PDB entry 9CMC | X-ray diffraction, 2.95 A resolution | chains D and E of the 5 polymer chains in the assembly

Chain D:
Name: Fab 22S1 light chain
Source organism: Homo sapiens
Notes: antibody fragment or engineered binder
Chain sequence (214 residues; numbered 1 to 234; 20 numbers in that range are skipped by the numbering (no residue carries them; nothing is unmodelled there); the number before each row is that of its first residue):
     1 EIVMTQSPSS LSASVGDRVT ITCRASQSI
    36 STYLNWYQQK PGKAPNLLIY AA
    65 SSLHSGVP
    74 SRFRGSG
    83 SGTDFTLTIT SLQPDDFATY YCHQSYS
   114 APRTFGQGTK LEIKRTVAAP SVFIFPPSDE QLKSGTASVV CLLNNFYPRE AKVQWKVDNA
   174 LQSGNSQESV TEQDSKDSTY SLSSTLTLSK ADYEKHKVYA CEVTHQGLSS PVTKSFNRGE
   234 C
Disulfide bonds: C23-C104, C154-C214

Chain E:
Name: Ara h 2 allergen
Source organism: Arachis hypogaea
UniProt: A0A445BYI5 (A0A445BYI5_ARAHY); residues 26-160 here = UniProt positions 26-160
Chain sequence (140 residues; row label = number of the first residue in the row):
    21 GSAAAELQGD RRCQSQLERA NLRPCEQHLM QKIQRDEDSY ERDPYSPSQD PYSPSPYDRR
    81 GAGSSQHQER CCNELNEFEN NQRCMCEALQ QIMENQSDRL QGRQQEQQFK RELRNLPQQC
   141 GLRAPQRCDL DVESGGRDRY
Unresolved in the structure: 21-35, 56-84, 152-160
Disulfide bonds: C45-C91, C92-C140, C106-C148
Sequence notes: expression tag (21-25)

Interface between chain D and chain E:
Contacting residue pairs (18):
  S36(D) - N100(E)  hydrogen bond (side chain-backbone)
  T37(D) - Q102(E)
  T37(D) - Q146(E)
  Y38(D) - Q102(E)
  Y38(D) - R143(E)
  Y38(D) - A144(E)  hydrogen bond (side chain-backbone)
  Y38(D) - Q146(E)
  N40(D) - Q146(E)  hydrogen bond
  L52(D) - R147(E)
  Y55(D) - Q146(E)
  Y55(D) - R147(E)
  A56(D) - Q102(E)
  A56(D) - Q146(E)  hydrogen bond (backbone-side chain)
  H68(D) - R147(E)
  S107(D) - Q146(E)
  Y108(D) - N100(E)  hydrogen bond
  Y108(D) - R143(E)  hydrogen bond (backbone-side chain)
  S109(D) - R143(E)
Also at the interface, not in a pair above, chain D (12 interface residues in all): L39
Also at the interface, not in a pair above, chain E (7 interface residues in all): P145

Summary:
12 residues of chain D and 7 residues of chain E are in contact, with 6 hydrogen bonds. Polar contacts include
S36(D)-N100(E), Y38(D)-A144(E) and N40(D)-Q146(E).
Chain D is Fab 22S1 light chain (Homo sapiens) and chain E is Ara h 2 allergen (Arachis hypogaea); the
structure, Crystal structure of the peanut allergen Ara h 2 with two human derived Fab antibodies 22S1 ...,
was determined by X-ray diffraction.
